3C75 - chains H and J of the 6 polymer chains in the assembly; structure by X-ray diffraction, 2.50 A resolution.

[Chain H (and J)]
Molecule: Methylamine dehydrogenase heavy chain
Source organism: Paracoccus versutus
Notes: EC 1.4.99.3; chain J of this document is another copy of the same molecule, construct and numbering; everything in this record applies to it too
UniProtKB: P23006 (DHMH_PARVE); numbering as in UniProt (aligned over 1-426)
Sequence (426 residues; row label = number of the first residue in the row):
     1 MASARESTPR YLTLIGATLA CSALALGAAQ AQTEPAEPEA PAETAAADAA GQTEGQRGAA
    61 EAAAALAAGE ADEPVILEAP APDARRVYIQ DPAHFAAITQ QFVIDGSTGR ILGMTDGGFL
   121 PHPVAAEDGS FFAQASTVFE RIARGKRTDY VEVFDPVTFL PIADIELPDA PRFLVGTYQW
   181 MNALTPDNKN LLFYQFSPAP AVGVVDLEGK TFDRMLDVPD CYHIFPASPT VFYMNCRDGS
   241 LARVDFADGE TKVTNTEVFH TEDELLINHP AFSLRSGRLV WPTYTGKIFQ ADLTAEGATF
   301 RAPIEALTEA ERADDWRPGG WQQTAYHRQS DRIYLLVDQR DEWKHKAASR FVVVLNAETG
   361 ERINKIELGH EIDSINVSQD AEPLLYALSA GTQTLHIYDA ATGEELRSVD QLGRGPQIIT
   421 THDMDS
Disordered / not traced: 1-51
Disulfide bonds: Cys221-Cys236

[Chain H / chain J interface]
Pairs across the interface - 26 pairs, chain H then chain J:
  Ile98(H) with Ile98(J), hydrophobic; Ile142(J), hydrophobic
  Asp116(H) with Ile142(J); Ala143(J)
  Gly117(H) with Ile142(J)
  Gly118(H) with Ile142(J)
  Val138(H) with Arg141(J)
  Arg141(H) with Val138(J); Tyr150(J); Glu152(J); Asp164(J), salt bridge
  Ile142(H) with Ile98(J), hydrophobic; Asp116(J); Gly117(J); Gly118(J); Tyr150(J)
  Ala143(H) with Asp116(J)
  Arg144(H) with Glu152(J), salt bridge; Pro161(J)
  Tyr150(H) with Arg141(J); Ile142(J)
  Glu152(H) with Arg141(J); Arg144(J), salt bridge
  Pro161(H) with Arg144(J)
  Asp164(H) with Arg141(J), salt bridge
  Arg414(H) with Arg414(J)
Other interface residues (no listed pair), chain H (17 interface residues in all): Ala97, Glu140, Thr148
Other interface residues (no listed pair), chain J (17 interface residues in all): Ala97, Glu140, Thr148

[Overview]
Chain H and chain J each contribute 17 residues to their interface, with 4 salt bridges. Polar contacts
include Arg141(H)-Asp164(J) and Arg144(H)-Glu152(J).
Both chains are Methylamine dehydrogenase heavy chain (Paracoccus versutus). Entry 3C75 (Paracoccus versutus
methylamine dehydrogenase in complex with amicyanin) was determined by X-ray diffraction.
